6GVW - chains A and G of the 10 polymer chains in the assembly; structure by X-ray diffraction, 3.75 A resolution.

[Chain A]
Protein: BRCA1-A complex subunit Abraxas 1
Organism: Mus musculus
UniProt: Q8BPZ8 (ABRX1_MOUSE); residue numbers follow UniProt; this construct covers 1-407
Sequence (411 residues; row label = number of the first residue in the row; numbers below 1 keep their minus sign (Gly-3 is residue -3)):
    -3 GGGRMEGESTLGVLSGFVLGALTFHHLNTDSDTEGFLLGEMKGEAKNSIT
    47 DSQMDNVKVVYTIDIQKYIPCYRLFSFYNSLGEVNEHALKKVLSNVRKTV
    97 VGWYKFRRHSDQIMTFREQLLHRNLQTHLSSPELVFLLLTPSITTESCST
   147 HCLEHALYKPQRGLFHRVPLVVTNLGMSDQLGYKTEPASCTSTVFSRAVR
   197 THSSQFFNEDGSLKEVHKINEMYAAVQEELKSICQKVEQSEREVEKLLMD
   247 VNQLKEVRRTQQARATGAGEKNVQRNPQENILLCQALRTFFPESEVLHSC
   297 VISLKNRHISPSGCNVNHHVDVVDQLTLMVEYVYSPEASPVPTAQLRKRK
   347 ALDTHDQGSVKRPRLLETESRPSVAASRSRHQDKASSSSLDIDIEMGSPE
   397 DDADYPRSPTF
Not modelled in the structure: -3 to 2, 263-272, 325-407
Differences from the reference sequence: expression tag (-3 to 0)
Swiss-Prot annotation at these positions:
  - motif: Ser404 to Phe407 (pSXXF motif)
  - modified residue (Phosphoserine): Ser48, Ser384, Ser385, Ser394, Ser404
From the paper describing this entry:
  - specificity-determining residues: Ile139

[Chain G]
Protein: Lys-63-specific deubiquitinase BRCC36
Organism: Mus musculus
Notes: EC 3.4.19.-
UniProt: P46737 (BRCC3_MOUSE); numbering as in UniProt (aligned over 1-291)
Sequence (295 residues; row label = number of the first residue in the row; numbers below 1 keep their minus sign (Gly-3 is residue -3)):
    -3 GGGRMAVQVVQAVQAVHLESDAFLVCLNHALSTEKEEVMGLCIGELNDDI
    47 RSDSKFTYTGTEMRTVQEKMDTIRIVHIHSVIILRRSDKRKDRVEISPEQ
    97 LSAASTEAERLAELTGRPMRVVGWYHSHPHITVWPSHVDVRTQAMYQMMD
   147 QGFVGLIFSCFIEDKNTKTGRVLYTCFQSIQAQKSSEYERIEIPIHIVPH
   197 ITIGKVCLESAVELPKILCQEEQDAYRRIHSLTHLDSVTKIHNGSVFTKN
   247 LCSQMSAVSGPLLQWLEDRLEQNQQHLQELQQEKEELMEELSSLE
Not modelled in the structure: -3 to 7, 47-68
Differences from the reference sequence: expression tag (-3 to 0)
Swiss-Prot annotation at these positions:
  - motif: His122 to Asp135 (JAMM motif)
  - binding site (Zn(2+)): His122, His124, Asp135
  - modified residue: Ala2 (N-acetylalanine), Ser233 (Phosphoserine)
From the paper describing this entry:
  - catalytic residues: Glu33

[Chain A / chain G interface]
Residue-residue contacts (14):
  Thr46(A) with Arg86(G), hydrogen bond (backbone-side chain); Arg89(G)
  Asp47(A) with Arg89(G), hydrogen bond (backbone-side chain)
  Cys186(A) with Gln260(G)
  Thr187(A) with Gln260(G), hydrogen bond (backbone-side chain)
  Ser188(A) with Leu259(G); Gln260(G); Glu263(G), hydrogen bond
  Thr189(A) with Glu263(G), hydrogen bond (backbone-side chain)
  Val190(A) with Leu259(G), hydrophobic; Glu263(G), hydrogen bond (backbone-side chain)
  Phe191(A) with Met251(G); Gly256(G); Leu259(G)
Interface residues without a listed pair, chain A (11 interface residues in all): Ser48, Ala184, Met218
Interface residues without a listed pair, chain G (11 interface residues in all): Ile237, Ser252, Pro257, Asp264

[Overview]
Chain A and chain G each contribute 11 residues to their interface, with 6 hydrogen bonds. Polar pairs include
Thr46(A)-Arg86(G), Asp47(A)-Arg89(G) and Thr187(A)-Gln260(G). Curated annotation (UniProt) lists 3
Zn2+-binding residues on chain G. From the paper: the catalytic residue Glu33(G); the specificity determinant
Ile139(A).
Here chain A is BRCA1-A complex subunit Abraxas 1 and chain G is Lys-63-specific deubiquitinase BRCC36, both
from Mus musculus. Entry 6GVW (Crystal structure of the BRCA1-A complex) was determined by X-ray diffraction.
